PDB entry 7K5B | electron microscopy, 4.50 A resolution (low resolution: residue-level contacts below are approximate; hydrogen-bond / salt-bridge calls are withheld) | chains H and I of the 18 polymer chains in the assembly

Chain H:
Molecule: Dynein light chain
Organism: Tetrahymena thermophila
Reference sequence: Q1HFW2 (Q1HFW2_TETTH); residues 2-92 here = UniProt positions 2-92
Chain sequence (91 residues; row label = number of the first residue in the row):
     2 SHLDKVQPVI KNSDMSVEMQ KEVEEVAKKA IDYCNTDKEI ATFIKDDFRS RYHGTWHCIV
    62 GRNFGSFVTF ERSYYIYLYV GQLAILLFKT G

Chain I:
Molecule: Dynein light chain
Organism: Tetrahymena thermophila
Reference sequence: Q1HFX0 (Q1HFX0_TETTH); residues 5-110 here = UniProt positions 5-110
Chain sequence (106 residues; each row starts with the number of its first residue):
     5 KAVTDMDINE LRKLMIGKAI INSSDMQGDL LQEAQDVIQS GIENNSAPVL NIEAACKYIK
    65 ENLDKKFGPT WQCIIGEGYA YDVTVQNNTL LFMFYNGNLA VLIFKS

Chain H / chain I interface:
Residue-residue contacts (58):
  Asp38(H) - Ala84(I)
  Lys39(H) - Ala84(I)
  Ala42(H) - Ala84(I)
  Ala42(H) - Tyr85(I)
  Ala42(H) - Asp86(I)
  Thr43(H) - Asp86(I)
  Lys46(H) - Asp86(I)
  Lys46(H) - Val87(I)
  Arg50(H) - Thr88(I)
  Thr56(H) - Thr88(I)
  Trp57(H) - Asp86(I)
  His58(H) - Asp86(I)
  His58(H) - Val87(I)
  His58(H) - Thr88(I)
  Cys59(H) - Ala84(I)
  Cys59(H) - Tyr85(I)
  Cys59(H) - Asp86(I)
  Ile60(H) - Ile78(I)
  Ile60(H) - Tyr83(I)
  Ile60(H) - Ala84(I)
  Ile60(H) - Tyr85(I)
  Ile60(H) - Leu106(I)
  Val61(H) - Tyr83(I)
  Val61(H) - Ala84(I)
  Gly62(H) - Gly82(I)
  Gly62(H) - Tyr83(I)
  Gly62(H) - Ala84(I)
  Arg63(H) - Glu81(I)
  Arg63(H) - Gly82(I)
  Asn64(H) - Gly80(I)
  Asn64(H) - Glu81(I)
  Asn64(H) - Gly82(I)
  Phe65(H) - Ile56(I)
  Phe65(H) - Ile79(I)
  Phe65(H) - Gly80(I)
  Phe65(H) - Glu81(I)
  Phe65(H) - Tyr83(I)
  Gly66(H) - Ile56(I)
  Gly66(H) - Cys60(I)
  Gly66(H) - Ile78(I)
  Gly66(H) - Ile79(I)
  Gly66(H) - Gly80(I)
  Ser67(H) - Ile56(I)
  Ser67(H) - Cys60(I)
  Ser67(H) - Ile78(I)
  Phe68(H) - Cys60(I)
  Phe68(H) - Lys61(I)
  Phe68(H) - Lys64(I)
  Phe68(H) - Cys77(I)
  Phe68(H) - Ile78(I)
  Val69(H) - Gln76(I)
  Thr70(H) - Lys64(I)
  Thr70(H) - Thr74(I)
  Thr70(H) - Gln76(I)
  Phe89(H) - Gln76(I)
  Thr91(H) - Thr74(I)
  Thr91(H) - Gln76(I)
  Thr91(H) - Ser110(I)
Other interface residues (no listed pair), chain H (24 interface residues in all): Phe71
Other interface residues (no listed pair), chain I (23 interface residues in all): Glu57, Trp75, Phe108

Summary:
24 residues of chain H face 23 of chain I across their interface.
Chain H is Dynein light chain and chain I is Dynein light chain, both from Tetrahymena thermophila; the
structure, Structure of outer-arm dynein bound to microtubule doublet in microtubule binding state 2 (MTBS-2),
was determined by electron microscopy together with 7K58, 7KEK, 7MWG and 7N32 from the same study.
